PDB entry 4QZZ | X-ray diffraction, 2.90 A resolution | chains A and G of the 28 polymer chains in the assembly

Chain A:
Molecule: Proteasome subunit alpha type-2
Source organism: Saccharomyces cerevisiae
Notes: EC 3.4.25.1
UniProtKB: P23639 (PSA2_YEAST); numbering as in UniProt (aligned over 1-250)
Sequence (250 residues; numbered 1 to 250; the number before each row is that of its first residue):
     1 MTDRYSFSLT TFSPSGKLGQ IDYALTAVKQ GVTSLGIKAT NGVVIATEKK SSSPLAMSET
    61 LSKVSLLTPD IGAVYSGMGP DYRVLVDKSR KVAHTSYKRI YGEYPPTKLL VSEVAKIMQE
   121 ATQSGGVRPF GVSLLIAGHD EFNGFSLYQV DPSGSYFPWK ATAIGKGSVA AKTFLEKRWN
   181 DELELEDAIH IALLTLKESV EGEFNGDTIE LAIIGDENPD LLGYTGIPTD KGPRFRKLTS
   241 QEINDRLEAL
Curated features (UniProtKB/Swiss-Prot):
  - cross-link: Lys108 (Glycyl lysine isopeptide (Lys-Gly) (interchain with G-Cter in ubiquitin))

Chain G:
Molecule: Proteasome subunit alpha type-1
Source organism: Saccharomyces cerevisiae
Notes: EC 3.4.25.1
UniProtKB: P21243 (PSA1_YEAST); residues -8 to 243 here correspond to UniProt positions 1-252 (UniProt number = residue number + 9)
Sequence (252 residues; row label = number of the first residue in the row; numbers below 1 keep their minus sign (Met-8 is residue -8)):
    -8 MSGAAAASAA GYDRHITIFS PEGRLYQVEY AFKATNQTNI NSLAVRGKDC TVVISQKKVP
    52 DKLLDPTTVS YIFCISRTIG MVVNGPIPDA RNAALRAKAE AAEFRYKYGY DMPCDVLAKR
   112 MANLSQIYTQ RAYMRPLGVI LTFVSVDEEL GPSIYKTDPA GYYVGYKATA TGPKQQEITT
   172 NLENHFKKSK IDHINEESWE KVVEFAITHM IDALGTEFSK NDLEVGVATK DKFFTLSAEN
   232 IEERLVAIAE QD
Not modelled in the structure: -8 to 1, 243
Ion coordination: Mg2+: Thr8, Tyr119, Arg122, Met125

Interface between chain A and chain G:
Pairs across the interface (63; chain A residue first):
  Asp3(A) - Tyr124(G)
  Tyr5(A) - Ile7(G)
  Tyr5(A) - Ala123(G)  hydrophobic
  Tyr5(A) - Tyr124(G)  hydrophobic
  Leu9(A) - Ile9(G)  hydrophobic
  Leu9(A) - Ala123(G)  hydrophobic
  Gln20(A) - Ile9(G)
  Gln20(A) - Phe10(G)  hydrogen bond (side chain-backbone)
  Tyr23(A) - Phe10(G)  hydrophobic
  Tyr23(A) - Ser11(G)
  Tyr23(A) - Pro12(G)  hydrophobic
  Tyr23(A) - Gly14(G)
  Ala24(A) - Phe10(G)  hydrophobic
  Thr26(A) - Pro12(G)
  Thr26(A) - Glu13(G)
  Ala27(A) - Gly14(G)
  Ser52(A) - Tyr153(G)  hydrogen bond
  Pro54(A) - Lys158(G)
  Pro54(A) - Glu174(G)
  Leu55(A) - Tyr157(G)
  Leu55(A) - Lys158(G)  hydrogen bond (backbone-backbone)
  Leu55(A) - Ala159(G)
  Leu55(A) - Thr170(G)
  Leu55(A) - Glu174(G)
  Leu55(A) - Phe177(G)  hydrophobic
  Ala56(A) - Gly156(G)
  Ala56(A) - Tyr157(G)  hydrophobic
  Met57(A) - Arg37(G)
  Met57(A) - Val155(G)
  Met57(A) - Gly156(G)  hydrogen bond (backbone-backbone)
  Met57(A) - Tyr157(G)
  Met57(A) - Lys158(G)
  Thr60(A) - Tyr146(G)
  Thr60(A) - Val155(G)
  Thr60(A) - Gly156(G)  hydrogen bond (side chain-backbone)
  Leu61(A) - Tyr153(G)  hydrophobic
  Met78(A) - Phe10(G)  hydrophobic
  Met78(A) - Leu16(G)  hydrophobic
  Pro80(A) - Gln117(G)
  Pro80(A) - Ala151(G)
  Pro80(A) - Gly152(G)
  Pro80(A) - Tyr153(G)
  Asp81(A) - Gln117(G)
  Arg83(A) - Ala113(G)  hydrogen bond (side chain-backbone)
  Arg83(A) - Asn114(G)
  Arg83(A) - Gly152(G)  hydrogen bond (side chain-backbone)
  Arg83(A) - Tyr154(G)
  Val84(A) - Asn114(G)
  Val84(A) - Gln117(G)
  Asp87(A) - Lys110(G)  salt bridge
  Asp87(A) - Asn114(G)
  Gly126(A) - Arg122(G)
  Gly126(A) - Ala123(G)  hydrogen bond (backbone-backbone)
  Val127(A) - Gln121(G)
  Val127(A) - Arg122(G)
  Arg128(A) - Thr8(G)
  Arg128(A) - Phe10(G)
  Arg128(A) - Leu16(G)
  Arg128(A) - Thr120(G)  hydrogen bond (side chain-backbone)
  Arg128(A) - Gln121(G)  hydrogen bond (backbone-backbone)
  Pro129(A) - Phe10(G)
  Phe130(A) - Gln121(G)
  Gly131(A) - Phe10(G)
Interface residues without a listed pair, chain A (31 interface residues in all): Met1, Thr2, Ser53, Ala121
Interface residues without a listed pair, chain G (33 interface residues in all): Leu173

Summary:
Chain A and chain G form an interface of 31 and 33 residues respectively, with 10 hydrogen bonds and 1 salt
bridge. Polar pairs include Asp87(A)-Lys110(G), Gln20(A)-Phe10(G) and Ser52(A)-Tyr153(G). Thr8(G), Tyr119(G),
Arg122(G) and Met125(G) coordinate Mg2+.
Here chain A is Proteasome subunit alpha type-2 and chain G is Proteasome subunit alpha type-1, both from
Saccharomyces cerevisiae. Entry 4QZZ (yCP in complex with Omuralide) was determined by X-ray diffraction,
deposited together with 4QUX, 4QUY, 4QV0, 4QV1, 4QV3, 4QV4 and 42 further entries.
